Entry 4ALA (X-ray diffraction, 1.84 A resolution); this record covers chains C and L of the 3 polymer chains in the assembly.

Chain C:
Protein: Envelope protein
Source organism: Dengue virus 3
Notes: fragment: domain iii, residues 293-393
Reference sequence: Q7TGD1 (Q7TGD1_9FLAV); residues 295-395 here correspond to UniProt positions 293-393 (UniProt number = residue number - 2)
Amino-acid sequence (101 residues; each row starts with the number of its first residue):
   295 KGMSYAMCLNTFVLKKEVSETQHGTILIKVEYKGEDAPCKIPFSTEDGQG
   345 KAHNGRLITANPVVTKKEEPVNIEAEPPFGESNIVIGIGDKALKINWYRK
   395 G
Not modelled in the structure: 295-299, 340-349, 375-376, 383-384, 392-395
Disulfide bonds: Cys302-Cys333

Chain L:
Protein: Fab 2H12 light chain
Source organism: Mus musculus
Notes: antibody fragment or engineered binder
Amino-acid sequence (212 residues; each row starts with the number of its first residue):
     1 DIVMTQSQKFMSTSVGDRVSITCKASQNVRTSVAWYQQKPGQSPKALIYL
    51 ASNRHTGVPDRFTGSGSGTDFTLTISNVQSEDLADYFCLQHWTYPYTFGG
   101 GTKLEIKRADAAPTVSIFPPSSEQLTSGGASVVCFLNNFYPKDINVKWKI
   151 DGSERQNGVLNSWTDQDSKDSTYSMSSTLTLTKDEYERHNSYTCEATHKT
   201 STSPIVKSFNRN
Disulfide bonds: Cys23-Cys88, Cys134-Cys194

How chain C and chain L interact:
Residue-residue contacts (14; chain C residue first):
  Thr315(C) - Tyr94(L)
  Gln316(C) - Tyr94(L)  hydrogen bond (backbone-side chain)
  Gln316(C) - Tyr96(L)
  His317(C) - His91(L)
  His317(C) - Trp92(L)
  His317(C) - Thr93(L)
  His317(C) - Tyr94(L)
  His317(C) - Tyr96(L)  hydrogen bond
  Leu321(C) - Tyr94(L)  hydrophobic
  Ile352(C) - Trp92(L)
  Ile352(C) - Thr93(L)
  Ala354(C) - Gln27(L)
  Glu368(C) - Thr93(L)
  Glu368(C) - Tyr94(L)  hydrogen bond (side chain-backbone)

Overview:
Chain C and chain L form an interface of 7 and 6 residues respectively, with 3 hydrogen bonds. Polar pairs
include Gln316(C)-Tyr94(L), His317(C)-Tyr96(L) and Glu368(C)-Tyr94(L).
Here chain C is Envelope protein (Dengue virus 3) and chain L is Fab 2H12 light chain (Mus musculus). Entry
4ALA (Structure of Dengue virus DIII in complex with Fab 2H12) was determined by X-ray diffraction together
with 4AL8 and 4AM0 from the same study.
